4NI6 - chain A; structure by X-ray diffraction, 1.10 A resolution.

== Chain A ==
Protein: Putative surface anchored protein
From: Clostridium perfringens B
Notes: fragment: repeat domain 1
Reference sequence: B1R775 (B1R775_CLOPF); residues 8-148 here correspond to UniProt positions 298-438 (UniProt number = residue number + 290)
Chain sequence (150 residues; each row starts with the number of its first residue):
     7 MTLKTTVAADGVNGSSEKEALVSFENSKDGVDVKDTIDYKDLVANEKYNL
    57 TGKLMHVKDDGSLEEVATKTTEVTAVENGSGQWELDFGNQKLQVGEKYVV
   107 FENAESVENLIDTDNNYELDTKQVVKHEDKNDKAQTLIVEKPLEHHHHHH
Unresolved in the structure: 7, 119-121, 149-156
Differences from the reference sequence: expression tag (7, 149-156)
Glycans and other covalent adducts: covalent link Thr-11/Gln-141
From the paper describing this entry:
  - contacts within the chain: Thr-11/Gln-141 (covalent link), Asp-41/Gln-141 (hydrogen bond), Asp-41/Glu-108 (hydrogen bond), His-133/Asp-138 (hydrogen bond)
  - catalytic residues: Thr-11, Asp-41, Glu-108, His-133, Asp-138 (proposed by the authors, not directly observed)
  - mutagenesis - T11A, D138A, Q141A: decreased stability

== Summary ==
The paper reports catalytic residues Thr-11, Asp-41 and Glu-108 among others; T11A, D138A and Q141A reduce
stability.
Chain A is Putative surface anchored protein (Clostridium perfringens B); the structure, Repeat domain 1 of
Clostridium perfringens CPE0147, was determined by X-ray diffraction, deposited together with 4MKM.
